2VYR - chains F and H of the 12 polymer chains in the assembly; structure by X-ray diffraction, 2.00 A resolution.

# Chain F (and H)
Name: Human single domain antibody
From: Homo sapiens
Notes: antibody fragment or engineered binder; chain H of this document is another copy of the same molecule, construct and numbering; everything in this record applies to it too
Amino-acid sequence (153 residues; each row starts with the number of its first residue):
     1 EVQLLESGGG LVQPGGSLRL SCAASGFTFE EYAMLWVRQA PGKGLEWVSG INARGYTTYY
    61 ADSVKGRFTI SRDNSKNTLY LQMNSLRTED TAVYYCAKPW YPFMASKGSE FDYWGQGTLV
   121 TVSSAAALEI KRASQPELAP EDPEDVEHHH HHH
Not modelled in the structure: 125-153 (chain H: 126-153)
Disulfide bonds: Cys22-Cys96

# Interface between chain F and chain H
Contacting residue pairs (12):
  Arg19(F) with Tyr56(H)
  Arg54(F) with Lys76(H)
  Gly55(F) with Ser71(H)
  Tyr56(F) with Arg19(H); Ser71(H); Tyr80(H), hydrophobic
  Ser71(F) with Gly55(H); Tyr56(H)
  Arg72(F) with Arg72(H)
  Ser75(F) with Asn74(H); Ser75(H)
  Tyr80(F) with Tyr56(H), hydrophobic
Also at the interface, not in a pair above, chain F (13 interface residues in all): Glu30, Asp73, Asn74, Lys76, Gln82
Also at the interface, not in a pair above, chain H (12 interface residues in all): Arg54, Asp73, Gln82

# Summary
Chain F and chain H form an interface of 13 and 12 residues respectively.
Chain F and chain H are both Human single domain antibody (Homo sapiens); the structure, Structure of human
MDM4 N-terminal domain bound to a single domain antibody, was determined by X-ray diffraction.
